Entry 4I0P (X-ray diffraction, 3.20 A resolution); this record covers chains A and C of the 4 polymer chains in the assembly.

Chain A:
Molecule: HLA-DMA protein
Source organism: Homo sapiens
UniProt: Q6ICR9 (Q6ICR9_HUMAN); residues 13-200 here correspond to UniProt positions 39-226 (UniProt number = residue number + 26)
Sequence (188 residues; numbered 13 to 200; the number before each row is that of its first residue):
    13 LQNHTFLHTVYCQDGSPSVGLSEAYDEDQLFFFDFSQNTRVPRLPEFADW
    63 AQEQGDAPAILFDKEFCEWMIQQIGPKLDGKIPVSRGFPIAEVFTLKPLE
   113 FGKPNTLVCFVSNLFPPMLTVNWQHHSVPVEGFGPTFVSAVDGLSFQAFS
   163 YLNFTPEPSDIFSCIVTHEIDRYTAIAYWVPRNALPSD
Disulfide bonds: Cys24-Cys79, Cys121-Cys176
Covalent attachments: N-acetylglucosamine (NAG) linked to Asn15

Chain C:
Molecule: HLA class II histocompatibility antigen, DO alpha chain
Source organism: Homo sapiens
UniProt: P06340 (DOA_HUMAN); the construct lacks a stretch of the UniProt sequence, so the offset changes along the chain: 2-10 = UniProt 27-35; 11-181 = UniProt 37-207
Sequence (181 residues; each row starts with the number of its first residue):
     2 KADHMGSYG
   10A P
    11 AFYQSYGASGQFTHEFDEEQLFSVDLKKSEAVWRLPEFGDFARFDPQGGL
    61 AGIAAIKAHLDILVERSNRSRAINVPPRVTVLPKSRVELGQPNILICIVD
   111 NIFPPVINITWLRNGQTVTEGVAQTSFYSQPDHLFRKFHYLPFVPSAEDV
   161 YDCQVEHWGLDAPLLRHWELQ
Disulfide bonds: Cys107-Cys163
Covalent attachments: N-acetylglucosamine (NAG) linked to Asn118
Curated features (UniProtKB/Swiss-Prot):
  - region: Glu179 to Gln181 (Connecting peptide)
  - glycosylation (N-linked (GlcNAc...) asparagine): Asn78, Asn118

Chain A / chain C interface:
Pairs across the interface (41):
  Gly92(A) - Ser39(C)
  Gly92(A) - Leu60(C)
  Lys93(A) - Leu60(C)
  Ile94(A) - Ser39(C)
  Ile94(A) - Leu60(C)
  Pro95(A) - Val34(C)  hydrophobic
  Pro95(A) - Ser39(C)
  Pro95(A) - Glu40(C)
  Pro95(A) - Ala41(C)  hydrophobic
  Pro95(A) - Gln57(C)
  Pro95(A) - Leu60(C)
  Val96(A) - Ser39(C)  hydrogen bond (backbone-backbone)
  Val96(A) - Glu40(C)
  Val96(A) - Ala41(C)  hydrogen bond (backbone-backbone)
  Ser97(A) - Ala41(C)
  Ser97(A) - Phe51(C)
  Arg98(A) - Glu40(C)  salt bridge
  Arg98(A) - Ala41(C)  hydrogen bond (backbone-backbone)
  Arg98(A) - Val42(C)
  Arg98(A) - Trp43(C)
  Gly99(A) - Trp43(C)
  Phe100(A) - Val42(C)  hydrophobic
  Asn125(A) - Trp43(C)  hydrogen bond
  Asn125(A) - Pro46(C)
  Ile177(A) - Glu130(C)
  Asp183(A) - Lys38(C)  salt bridge
  Tyr185(A) - Val132(C)
  Tyr185(A) - Ala133(C)
  Thr186(A) - Thr129(C)
  Thr186(A) - Glu130(C)
  Thr186(A) - Gly131(C)  hydrogen bond (side chain-backbone)
  Ile188(A) - Gly131(C)
  Ile188(A) - Pro152(C)  hydrophobic
  Tyr190(A) - Pro102(C)  hydrophobic
  Tyr190(A) - Pro152(C)
  Tyr190(A) - Phe153(C)  hydrophobic
  Tyr190(A) - Val154(C)  hydrophobic
  Val192(A) - Gly100(C)
  Val192(A) - Pro102(C)
  Arg194(A) - Gln101(C)
  Arg194(A) - Pro102(C)
Other interface residues (no listed pair), chain A (22 interface residues in all): Ile102, Phe127, Gln136, Ala187
Other interface residues (no listed pair), chain C (23 interface residues in all): Gly59
From the paper, about this interface:
  - interface residues, chain A: Asp91(A), Val96(A), Phe100(A), Ile173(A)
  - interface residues, chain C: Gly100(C), Thr129(C), Leu151(C)

In short:
22 residues of chain A face 23 of chain C across their interface, with 5 hydrogen bonds and 2 salt bridges.
Polar pairs include Arg98(A)-Glu40(C), Asp183(A)-Lys38(C) and Asn125(A)-Trp43(C). Covalently linked
N-acetylglucosamine: at Asn15(A). N-acetylglucosamine is covalently linked to Asn118(C). The paper reports
interface residues Asp91(A), Val96(A) and Gly100(C) among others.
Chain A is HLA-DMA protein and chain C is HLA class II histocompatibility antigen, DO alpha chain, both from
Homo sapiens; the structure, HLA-DO in complex with HLA-DM, was determined by X-ray diffraction.
